Entry 8Q9R (X-ray diffraction, 2.25 A resolution); this record covers chains X and B of the 5 polymer chains in the assembly.

== Chain X ==
Name: Histone deacetylase 9 (HDAC9) binding motif peptide: EVKQKLQEFLLSKS
Source organism: Homo sapiens
Amino-acid sequence (18 residues; numbered 138 to 155; the number before each row is that of its first residue):
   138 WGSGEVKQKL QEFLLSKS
Not modelled in the structure: 155

== Chain B ==
Name: MEF2D protein
Source organism: Homo sapiens
Reference sequence: Q05BX2 (Q05BX2_HUMAN); residue numbers follow UniProt; this construct covers 1-95
Amino-acid sequence (95 residues; row label = number of the first residue in the row):
     1 MGRKKIQIQR ITDERNRQVT FTKRKFGLMK KAYELSVLCD CEIALIIFNH SNKLFQYAST
    61 DMDKVLLKYT EYNEPHESRT NADIIETLRK KGFNG
Not modelled in the structure: 1, 92-95

== Chain X / chain B interface ==
Contacting residue pairs (10):
  Lys-144(X) with Tyr-69(B); Thr-70(B); Tyr-72(B), hydrogen bond (side chain-backbone); Asn-73(B), hydrogen bond
  Leu-147(X) with Thr-70(B)
  Gln-148(X) with Thr-70(B), hydrogen bond
  Leu-151(X) with Asp-63(B); Leu-67(B)
  Leu-152(X) with Leu-67(B), hydrophobic
  Lys-154(X) with Asp-63(B), salt bridge
Interface residues without a listed pair, chain B (8 interface residues in all): Leu-66, Glu-71

== Summary ==
6 residues of chain X face 8 of chain B across their interface, with 3 hydrogen bonds and 1 salt bridge. Polar
contacts include Lys-154(X)/Asp-63(B), Lys-144(X)/Tyr-72(B) and Lys-144(X)/Asn-73(B).
Here chain X is Histone deacetylase 9 (HDAC9) binding motif peptide: EVKQKLQEFLLSKS and chain B is MEF2D
protein, both from Homo sapiens. Entry 8Q9R (Crystal structure of MADS-box/MEF2D N-terminal domain bound to
dsDNA and HDAC9 deacetylase binding motif) was determined by X-ray diffraction, deposited together with 8Q9N,
8PDE, 8Q9P, 8Q9Q and 8C84.
